1LAM - chain A; structure by X-ray diffraction, 1.60 A resolution.

# Chain A
Name: Leucine aminopeptidase
Organism: Bos taurus
Notes: EC 3.4.11.1
Reference sequence: P00727 (AMPL_BOVIN); numbering as in UniProt (aligned over 1-484)
Sequence (484 residues; numbered 1 to 484; the number before each row is that of its first residue):
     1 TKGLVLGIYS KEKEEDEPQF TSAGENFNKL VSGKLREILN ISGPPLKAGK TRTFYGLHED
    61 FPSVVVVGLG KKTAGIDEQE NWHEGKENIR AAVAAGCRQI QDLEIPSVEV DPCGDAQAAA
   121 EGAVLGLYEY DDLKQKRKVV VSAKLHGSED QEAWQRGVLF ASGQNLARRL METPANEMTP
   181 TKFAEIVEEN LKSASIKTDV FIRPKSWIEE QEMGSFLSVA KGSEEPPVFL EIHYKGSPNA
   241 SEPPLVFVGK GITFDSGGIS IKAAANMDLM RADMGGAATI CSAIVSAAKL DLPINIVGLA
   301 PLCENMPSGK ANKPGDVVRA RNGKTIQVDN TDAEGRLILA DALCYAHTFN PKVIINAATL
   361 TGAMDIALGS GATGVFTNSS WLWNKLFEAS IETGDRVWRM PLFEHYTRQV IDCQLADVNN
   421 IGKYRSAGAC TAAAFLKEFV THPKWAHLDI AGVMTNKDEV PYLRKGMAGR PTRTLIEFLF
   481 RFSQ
Sequence notes: conflict P45 (Ser in P00727)
Ion coordination: Zn2+ site 1: L170, T173, R271; Zn2+ site 2: K250, D255, D273, E334; Zn2+ site 3: D255, D332, E334
Ligand contacts: carbonate ion (CO3): K250, D332, A333, E334, G335, R336, L360, T361
UniProt features mapped onto this chain:
  - modified residue: S42 (Phosphoserine)

# In short
Ligands of chain A: carbonate ion. The Zn2+ site 1 is built by L170, T173 and R271. K250, D255, D273 and E334
form the Zn2+ site 2.
Chain A is Leucine aminopeptidase (Bos taurus); the structure, Leucine aminopeptidase (unligated), was
determined by X-ray diffraction (same publication as 1LAN).
